PDB entry 8G2Y | electron microscopy, 3.44 A resolution | chains A and R of the 5 polymer chains in the assembly

[Chain A]
Protein: MiniG alpha s/q chimera
Organism: Homo sapiens
Chain sequence (423 residues; row label = number of the first residue in the row; note: 141 numbers in that range are skipped by the numbering (no residue carries them; nothing is unmodelled there); numbers below 1 keep their minus sign (Met-169 is residue -169)):
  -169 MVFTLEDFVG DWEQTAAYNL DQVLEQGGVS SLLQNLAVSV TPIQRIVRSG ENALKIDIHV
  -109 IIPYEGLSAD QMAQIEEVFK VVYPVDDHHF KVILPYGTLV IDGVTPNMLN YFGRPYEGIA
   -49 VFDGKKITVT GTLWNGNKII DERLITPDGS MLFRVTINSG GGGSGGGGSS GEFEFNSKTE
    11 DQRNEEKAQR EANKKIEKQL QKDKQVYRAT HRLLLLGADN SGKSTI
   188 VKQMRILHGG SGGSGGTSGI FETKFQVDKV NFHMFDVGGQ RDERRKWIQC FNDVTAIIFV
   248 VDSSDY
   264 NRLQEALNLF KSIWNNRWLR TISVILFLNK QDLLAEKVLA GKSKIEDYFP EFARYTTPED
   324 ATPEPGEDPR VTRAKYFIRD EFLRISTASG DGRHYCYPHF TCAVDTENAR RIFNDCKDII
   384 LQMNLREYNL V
Unresolved in the structure: -169 to 24, 188-206, 304-310, 322-330
Reported in the primary citation:
  - conformationally variable residues (helix shift): Leu384

[Chain R]
Protein: Adhesion G-protein-coupled receptor F1
Organism: Homo sapiens
Reference sequence: A0A0C4DH10 (A0A0C4DH10_HUMAN); residues 567-910 here correspond to UniProt positions 370-713 (UniProt number = residue number - 197)
Chain sequence (411 residues; numbered 523 to 933; the number before each row is that of its first residue):
   523 MKTIIALSYI FCLVFADYKD HDGDYKDHDI DYKDDDDKEN LYFQTSFSIL MSPFVPSTIF
   583 PVVKWITYVG LGISIGSLIL CLIIEALFWK QIKKSQTSHT RRICMVNIAL SLLIADVWFI
   643 VGATVDTTVN PSGVCTAAVF FTHFFYLSLF FWMLMLGILL AYRIILVFHH MAQHLMMAVG
   703 FCLGYGCPLI ISVITIAVTQ PSNTYKRKDV CWLNWSNGSK PLLAFVVPAL AIVAVNFVVV
   763 LLVLTKLWRP TVGERLSRDD KATIIRVGKS LLILTPLLGL TWGFGIGTIV DSQNLAWHVI
   823 FALLNAFQGF FILCFGILLD SKLRQLLFNK LSALSSWKQT EKQNSSDLSA KPKFSKPFNP
   883 LQNKGHYAFS HTGDSSDNIM LTQFVSNEGG GGSGGGGSSG VTGYRLFEEI L
Unresolved in the structure: 523-566, 612-617, 648-654, 723-726, 771-784, 849-933
Construct notes: initiating methionine (523); expression tag (524-566, 911-933)
Disulfide bonds: Cys657-Cys733
Small-molecule neighbours: LPC ([1-myristoyl-glycerol-3-yl]phosphonylcholine): Thr622, Ile625, Cys626, Trp674, Met677, Ile680, Leu681, Tyr684, Leu688, Met698, Met699, Val701, Gly702, Leu705
Reported in the primary citation:
  - contacts within the chain: Phe569-Phe641 (hydrophobic contact), Phe569-Leu593, Ser596-Ala828 (hydrogen bond), Leu572-Tyr668 (hydrophobic contact), Met573-Phe747 (hydrophobic contact), Met573-Thr810, Ser574-Thr810, Ser570-His820 (hydrogen bond)
  - conformationally variable residues (helix shift, order/disorder transition): Leu593, Ser596, Arg771, Ile839, Ser843
  - mutagenesis - F569A, V812A, S814A: decreased expression
  - mutagenesis - L572A, M573A, F641A, Y668A, F672A, W737A, F747A, W804A, F823A, N827A: decreased signaling in response to CRE
  - mutagenesis - L572A, Y668A, F747A: unchanged signaling in response to NFAT-RE
  - mutagenesis - M573A, F641A, F672A: increased signaling in response to NFAT-RE
  - mutagenesis - F569D, F569E, F569M, F569R: abolished signaling
  - mutagenesis - T589A, L593A, D638A, A828L: decreased signaling
  - mutagenesis - F569A: abolished signaling in response to CRE
  - mutagenesis - W737A, W804A, V812A, S814A, F823A, N827A: decreased signaling in response to NFAT-RE

[How chain A and chain R interact]
Residue-residue contacts - 25 pairs, chain A then chain R:
  Arg38(A) - His692(R)
  His41(A) - Phe690(R)
  His41(A) - His692(R)
  Val217(A) - Phe690(R)  hydrophobic
  Phe376(A) - Phe690(R)  hydrophobic
  Lys380(A) - Val689(R)
  Lys380(A) - Phe690(R)
  Ile383(A) - Val689(R)  hydrophobic
  Ile383(A) - Phe690(R)  hydrophobic
  Leu384(A) - Ile686(R)
  Asn387(A) - Arg685(R)  hydrogen bond (side chain-backbone)
  Asn387(A) - Val689(R)
  Leu388(A) - Ile686(R)  hydrophobic
  Glu390(A) - Ser620(R)  hydrogen bond
  Glu390(A) - Arg623(R)
  Tyr391(A) - Arg623(R)
  Tyr391(A) - Leu678(R)
  Tyr391(A) - Leu681(R)
  Tyr391(A) - Leu682(R)  hydrophobic
  Asn392(A) - Ile795(R)
  Asn392(A) - Asp842(R)  hydrogen bond
  Leu393(A) - Val765(R)  hydrophobic
  Leu393(A) - Ile795(R)  hydrophobic
  Leu393(A) - Leu796(R)  hydrophobic
  Val394(A) - Leu769(R)  hydrophobic
Also at the interface, not in a pair above, chain A (15 interface residues in all): Cys379
Also at the interface, not in a pair above, chain R (19 interface residues in all): Thr619, Met693, Arg788, Ser792
From the paper, about this interface:
  - residue pairs: Asn387(A)-Arg685(R) (hydrogen bond), Glu390(A)-Ser620(R) (hydrogen bond), Asn392(A)-Asp842(R) (hydrogen bond)

[In short]
Chain A and chain R form an interface of 15 and 19 residues respectively, with 3 hydrogen bonds. Polar
contacts include Asn387(A)-Arg685(R), Glu390(A)-Ser620(R) and Asn392(A)-Asp842(R). The paper describes
hydrogen bonds between Asn387(A) and Arg685(R), Glu390(A) and Ser620(R) and Asn392(A) and Asp842(R). The paper
reports that L572A, M573A and F641A of chain R, among others, reduce signaling in response to CRE;
conformational variability at Leu384(A) and Leu593(R) among others; 21 substitutions were tested in all.
Chain A is MiniG alpha s/q chimera and chain R is Adhesion G-protein-coupled receptor F1, both from Homo
sapiens; the structure, Cryo-EM structure of ADGRF1 coupled to miniGs/q, was determined by electron
microscopy.
